PDB entry 1N7G | X-ray diffraction, 2.20 A resolution | chains A and B of the 4 polymer chains in the assembly

[Chain A (and B)]
Name: GDP-D-mannose-4,6-dehydratase
Organism: Arabidopsis thaliana
Notes: EC 4.2.1.47; chain B of this document is another copy of the same molecule, construct and numbering; everything in this record applies to it too
UniProt: P93031 (GMD2_ARATH); residues 1-373 here = UniProt positions 1-373
Sequence (381 residues; each row starts with the number of its first residue):
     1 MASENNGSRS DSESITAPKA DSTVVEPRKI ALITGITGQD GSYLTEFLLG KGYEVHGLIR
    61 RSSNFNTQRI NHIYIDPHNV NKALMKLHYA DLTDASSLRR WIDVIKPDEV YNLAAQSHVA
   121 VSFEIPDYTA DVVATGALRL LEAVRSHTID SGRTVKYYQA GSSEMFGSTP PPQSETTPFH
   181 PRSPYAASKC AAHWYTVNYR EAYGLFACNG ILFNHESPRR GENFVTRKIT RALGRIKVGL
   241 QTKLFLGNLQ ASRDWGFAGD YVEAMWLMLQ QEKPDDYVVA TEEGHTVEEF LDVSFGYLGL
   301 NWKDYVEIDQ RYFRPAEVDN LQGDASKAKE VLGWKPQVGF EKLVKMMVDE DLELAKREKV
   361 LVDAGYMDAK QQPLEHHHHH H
Disordered / not traced: 1-27, 75-81, 368-381 (chain B: 1-27, 77-81, 369-381)
Differences from the reference sequence: expression tag (374-381)
Swiss-Prot annotation at these positions:
  - active site: Ser-162, Glu-164 (Nucleophile), Tyr-185 (Nucleophile)
  - binding site (NADP(+)): Gly-35 to Asp-40, Arg-60, Asp-91, Leu-92, Leu-113 to Ser-117, Tyr-128, Lys-189, His-215, Arg-220
  - binding site (substrate): Ser-117, Ser-162, Tyr-185, Asn-214, Arg-220 to Lys-228, Gly-247, Arg-253, Arg-314 to Glu-317
  - mutagenesis: Pro-107 (P107L: In mur1-2; strong reduction in L-fucose in the cell walls), Arg-139 (R139C: In mur1-7; strong reduction in L-fucose in the cell walls), Arg-153 (R153C: In mur1-5; strong reduction in L-fucose in the cell walls), Ser-162 (S162F: In mur1-1; strong reduction in L-fucose in the cell walls), Ala-191 (A191V: In mur1-3; strong reduction in L-fucose in the cell walls), Ala-202 (A202V: In mur1-6; strong reduction in L-fucose in the cell walls), Gly-210 (G210Q: In mur1-4; strong reduction in L-fucose in the cell walls)
Small-molecule neighbours:
  - guanosine-5'-diphosphate-rhamnose (GDR): Ser-117, His-118, Val-119, Ser-162, Ser-163, Glu-164, Tyr-185, Leu-212, Phe-213, Asn-214, Arg-220, Asn-223, Phe-224, Val-225, Thr-226, Lys-228, Phe-245, Leu-246, Gly-247, Asn-248, Ala-251, Arg-253, Val-287, Tyr-312, Arg-314, Glu-317, Val-318
  - NADPH (NDP; NADPH dihydro-nicotinamide-adenine-dinucleotide phosphate), molecule 1: Gly-35, Ile-36, Thr-37, Gly-38, Gln-39, Asp-40, Gly-41, Arg-60, Asn-66, Arg-69, Asp-91, Leu-92, Thr-93, Leu-113, Ala-114, Ala-115, Gln-116, Ser-117, Tyr-128, Val-132, Ala-160, Gly-161, Ser-162, Tyr-185, Lys-189, Leu-212, Phe-213, Asn-214, His-215, Glu-216, Arg-220
  - NADPH (NDP), molecule 2: Arg-61, Ser-62, Ser-63, Asn-64

[Interface between chain A and chain B]
Residue-residue contacts (48; chain A residue first):
  Phe-123(A) with Tyr-203(B)
  Pro-126(A) with Leu-138(B); Glu-142(B); Tyr-199(B)
  Asp-127(A) with Leu-138(B); Arg-139(B)
  Ala-130(A) with Leu-138(B), hydrophobic; Tyr-195(B)
  Ala-134(A) with Tyr-195(B)
  Thr-135(A) with Thr-135(B), hydrogen bond
  Leu-138(A) with Pro-126(B); Asp-127(B); Ala-130(B), hydrophobic
  Arg-139(A) with Asp-127(B)
  Glu-142(A) with Asp-127(B)
  Phe-179(A) with Trp-194(B)
  His-180(A) with Trp-194(B); Glu-201(B), salt bridge
  Pro-181(A) with Trp-194(B), hydrophobic
  Arg-182(A) with Asn-198(B), hydrogen bond (backbone-side chain); Glu-201(B), salt bridge
  Ser-183(A) with Asn-198(B)
  Pro-184(A) with Tyr-195(B); Asn-198(B)
  Ala-187(A) with Trp-194(B), hydrophobic; Tyr-195(B), hydrophobic
  Ser-188(A) with Tyr-195(B), hydrogen bond
  Ala-191(A) with Ala-191(B), hydrophobic
  Trp-194(A) with Phe-179(B); His-180(B); Pro-181(B), hydrophobic; Ala-187(B), hydrophobic
  Tyr-195(A) with Ala-130(B); Ala-134(B); Pro-184(B); Ala-187(B), hydrophobic; Ser-188(B), hydrogen bond
  Asn-198(A) with Arg-182(B), hydrogen bond (side chain-backbone); Ser-183(B); Pro-184(B)
  Tyr-199(A) with Pro-126(B)
  Glu-201(A) with His-180(B), salt bridge; Arg-182(B), salt bridge
  Ala-202(A) with Pro-315(B), hydrophobic; Ala-316(B), hydrophobic
  Tyr-203(A) with Phe-123(B)
  Pro-315(A) with Ala-202(B)
  Ala-316(A) with Ala-202(B), hydrophobic
Other interface residues (no listed pair), chain A (29 interface residues in all): Asp-131, Val-197
Other interface residues (no listed pair), chain B (29 interface residues in all): Asp-131, Val-197

[Summary]
Chain A and chain B each contribute 29 residues to their interface, with 5 hydrogen bonds and 4 salt bridges.
Polar contacts include His-180(A)/Glu-201(B), Arg-182(A)/Glu-201(B) and Thr-135(A)/Thr-135(B). Ligands of
chain A: NADPH and guanosine-5'-diphosphate-rhamnose.
Both chains are GDP-D-mannose-4,6-dehydratase (Arabidopsis thaliana). Entry 1N7G (Crystal Structure of the
GDP-mannose 4,6-dehydratase ternary complex with NADPH and GDP-rhamnose) was determined by X-ray diffraction
(same publication as 1N7H).
